Entry 5J2T (X-ray diffraction, 2.20 A resolution); this record covers chains A and F of the 6 polymer chains in the assembly.

== Chain A ==
Molecule: Tubulin alpha-1B chain
Organism: Bos taurus
UniProtKB: P81947 (TBA1B_BOVIN); numbering as in UniProt (aligned over 1-451)
Sequence (451 residues; row label = number of the first residue in the row):
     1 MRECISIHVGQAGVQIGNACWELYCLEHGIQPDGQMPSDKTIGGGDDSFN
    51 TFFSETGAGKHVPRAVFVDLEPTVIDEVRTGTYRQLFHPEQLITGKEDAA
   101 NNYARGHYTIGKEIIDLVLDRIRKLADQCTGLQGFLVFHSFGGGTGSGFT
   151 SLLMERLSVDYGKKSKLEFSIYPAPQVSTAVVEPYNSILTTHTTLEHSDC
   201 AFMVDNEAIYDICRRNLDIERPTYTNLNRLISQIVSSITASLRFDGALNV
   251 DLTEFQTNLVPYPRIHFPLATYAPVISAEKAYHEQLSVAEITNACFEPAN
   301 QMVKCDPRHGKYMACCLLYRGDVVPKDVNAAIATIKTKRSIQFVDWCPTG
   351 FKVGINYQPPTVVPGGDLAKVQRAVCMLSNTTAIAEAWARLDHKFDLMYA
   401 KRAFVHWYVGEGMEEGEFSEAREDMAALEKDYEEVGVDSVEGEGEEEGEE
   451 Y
Disordered / not traced: 440-451
Ion coordination: Ca2+: Asp39, Thr41, Gly44, Glu55; Mg2+: Asp69, Glu71
Small-molecule neighbours: GTP (guanosine-5'-triphosphate): Gly10, Gln11, Ala12, Gln15, Ile16, Asp69, Asp98, Ala99, Ala100, Asn101, Ser140, Gly142, Gly143, Gly144, Thr145, Gly146, Ile171, Pro173, Val177, Ser178, Thr179, Glu183, Asn206, Tyr224, Leu227, Asn228, Ile231
Reported in the primary citation:
  - binding site for vinblastine: Asn329

== Chain F ==
Molecule: Tubulin-tyrosine ligase
Organism: Gallus gallus
UniProtKB: E1BQ43 (E1BQ43_CHICK); residues 1-378 here = UniProt positions 1-378
Sequence (384 residues; row label = number of the first residue in the row):
     1 MYTFVVRDENSSVYAEVSRLLLATGQWKRLRKDNPRFNLMLGERNRLPFG
    51 RLGHEPGLVQLVNYYRGADKLCRKASLVKLIKTSPELSESCTWFPESYVI
   101 YPTNLKTPVAPAQNGIRHLINNTRTDEREVFLAAYNRRREGREGNVWIAK
   151 SSAGAKGEGILISSEASELLDFIDEQGQVHVIQKYLEKPLLLEPGHRKFD
   201 IRSWVLVDHLYNIYLYREGVLRTSSEPYNSANFQDKTCHLTNHCIQKEYS
   251 KNYGRYEEGNEMFFEEFNQYLMDALNTTLENSILLQIKHIIRSCLMCIEP
   301 AISTKHLHYQSFQLFGFDFMVDEELKVWLIEVNGAPACAQKLYAELCQGI
   351 VDVAISSVFPLADTGQKTSQPTSIFIKLHHHHHH
Disordered / not traced: 104-124, 138-143, 150-158, 251-254, 363-371, 381-384
Construct notes: expression tag (379-384)

== Interface between chain A and chain F ==
Residue-residue contacts - 26 pairs, chain A then chain F:
  Gln176(A) - Pro56(F)
  Glu207(A) - His54(F)  salt bridge
  Glu297(A) - His306(F)
  Pro298(A) - Leu307(F)  hydrophobic
  Lys304(A) - His54(F)
  Asp306(A) - Arg66(F)
  Asp306(A) - Leu307(F)
  Arg308(A) - Pro300(F)  hydrogen bond (side chain-backbone)
  Arg308(A) - Ala301(F)  hydrogen bond (side chain-backbone)
  Arg308(A) - Ile302(F)
  Arg308(A) - Ser303(F)  hydrogen bond (side chain-backbone)
  Arg308(A) - Leu307(F)
  His309(A) - Arg66(F)  hydrogen bond (side chain-backbone)
  His309(A) - Gly67(F)
  His309(A) - Ala301(F)
  Ser340(A) - Ala301(F)
  Glu386(A) - Gly50(F)
  Glu386(A) - Arg66(F)  salt bridge
  Arg390(A) - Gly50(F)
  Arg390(A) - His54(F)  hydrogen bond
  His393(A) - Arg51(F)  hydrogen bond
  Glu433(A) - Arg46(F)  salt bridge
  Asp438(A) - Lys70(F)  salt bridge
  Asp438(A) - Lys79(F)  salt bridge
  Ser439(A) - Asp69(F)  hydrogen bond
  Ser439(A) - Lys70(F)
Interface residues without a listed pair, chain A (18 interface residues in all): Cys305, Lys338, Ala389
Interface residues without a listed pair, chain F (19 interface residues in all): Asp33, Gly53, His308

== In short ==
18 residues of chain A and 19 residues of chain F are in contact; the contacts include 7 hydrogen bonds and 5
salt bridges. Polar contacts include Glu207(A)-His54(F), Glu386(A)-Arg66(F) and Glu433(A)-Arg46(F). Ligands of
chain A: GTP. The Ca2+ site is built by Asp39(A), Thr41(A), Gly44(A) and Glu55(A). The paper reports a binding
site for vinblastine at Asn329(A).
Chain A is Tubulin alpha-1B chain (Bos taurus) and chain F is Tubulin-tyrosine ligase (Gallus gallus); the
structure, Tubulin-vinblastine complex, was determined by X-ray diffraction, deposited together with 5IYZ and
5J2U.
